Entry 1F3D (X-ray diffraction, 1.87 A resolution); this record covers chains L and K of the 4 polymer chains in the assembly.

[Chain L]
Name: Catalytic antibody 4B2
Source organism: Mus musculus
Notes: fragment: light chain - fab fragment; antibody fragment or engineered binder
Chain sequence (219 residues; each row starts with the number of its first residue; a row labelled like 27A-27E holds insertion residues (27A, then the next letters in order)):
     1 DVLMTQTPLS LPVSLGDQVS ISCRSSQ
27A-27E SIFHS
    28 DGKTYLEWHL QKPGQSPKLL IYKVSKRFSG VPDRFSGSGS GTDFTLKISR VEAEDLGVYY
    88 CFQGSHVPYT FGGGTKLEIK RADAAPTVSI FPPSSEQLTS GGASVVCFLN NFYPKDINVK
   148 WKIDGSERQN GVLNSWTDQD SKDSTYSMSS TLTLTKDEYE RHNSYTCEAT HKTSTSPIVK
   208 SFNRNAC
Unresolved in the structure: 214
Disulfides: Cys23-Cys88, Cys134-Cys194
Ligand contacts: TPM (2-(4-aminobenzylamino)-3,4,5,6-tetrahydropyridinium): Tyr32, Glu34, His36, Phe89, Gly91, Tyr96, Phe98

[Chain K]
Name: Catalytic antibody 4B2
Source organism: Mus musculus
Notes: fragment: heavy chain - fab fragment; antibody fragment or engineered binder
Chain sequence (217 residues; each row starts with the number of its first residue; note: 10 numbers in that range are skipped by the numbering (no residue carries them; nothing is unmodelled there); a row labelled like 82A-82C holds insertion residues (82A, then the next letters in order)):
     1 EIQLQQSGPE LVKPGASVKV SCKASGYSFI DYNIHWVKQS HGKSLEWIGY IV
   52A P
    53 YSGGTTFNQK FKGKATLTVD KSSSTAFMHL
82A-82C NSL
    83 TFEDSAVYYC ANDYDGV
   102 YWGQGTTLTV S
   121 SAKTTPPSVY PLAPGSAAQT NSMVTLGCLV KGYFPEPVTV TWNSGSLSSG VHTFPAVLQS
   181 DLYTLSSSVT VPSSTWPSET VTCNVAHPAS STKVDKKIVP RDC
Unresolved in the structure: 222-223
Disulfides: Cys22-Cys92, Cys148-Cys203
Ligand contacts: TPM (2-(4-aminobenzylamino)-3,4,5,6-tetrahydropyridinium): His35, Val37, Ala93, Asp95, Val99, Trp103
Reported in the primary citation:
  - binding site for TPM: His35

[How chain L and chain K interact]
Residue-residue contacts (9; chain L residue first):
  Asp28(L) - Asn141(K)
  Gly29(L) - Asn141(K)  hydrogen bond (backbone-side chain)
  Lys30(L) - Gln139(K)
  Lys30(L) - Asn141(K)
  Tyr49(L) - Ala137(K)
  Lys53(L) - Ala137(K)
  Lys53(L) - Ala138(K)
  Lys53(L) - Gln139(K)
  Lys53(L) - Thr140(K)
Other interface residues (no listed pair), chain L (7 interface residues in all): Lys50, Ser52

[Summary]
7 residues of chain L and 5 residues of chain K are in contact, with 1 hydrogen bond. Its one hydrogen-bonded
contact is Gly29(L)-Asn141(K). Ligands of chain L: compound TPM. Ligands of chain K: compound TPM. From the
paper: a binding site for TPM at His35(K).
Chain L is Catalytic antibody 4B2 and chain K is Catalytic antibody 4B2, both from Mus musculus; the
structure, Catalytic antibody 4B2 in complex with its amidinium hapten, was determined by X-ray diffraction.
